Entry 6REK (X-ray diffraction, 1.10 A resolution); this record covers chain A.

Chain A:
Name: Pizza6-SH
From: synthetic construct
Sequence (256 residues; numbered -3 to 252; the number before each row is that of its first residue; numbers below 1 keep their minus sign (Gly-3 is residue -3)):
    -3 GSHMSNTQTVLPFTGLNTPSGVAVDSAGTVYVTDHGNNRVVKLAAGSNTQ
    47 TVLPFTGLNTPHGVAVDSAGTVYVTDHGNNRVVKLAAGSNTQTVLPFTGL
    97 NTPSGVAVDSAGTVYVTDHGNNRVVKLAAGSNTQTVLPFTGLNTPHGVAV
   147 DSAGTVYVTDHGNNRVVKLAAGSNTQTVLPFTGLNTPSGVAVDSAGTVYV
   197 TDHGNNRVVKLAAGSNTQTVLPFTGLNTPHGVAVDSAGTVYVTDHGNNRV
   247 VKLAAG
Unresolved in the structure: -3 to 0, 252
Ion coordination: Cu ion site 1: His31, His58, His73; Cu ion site 2: His115, His142, His157; Cu ion site 3: His199, Thr224, His226, His241
From the paper describing this entry:
  - catalytic residues: His31 (proposed by the authors, not directly observed)
  - contacts within the chain: Thr14-His31
  - contacts within the chain: His31-His58 (proposed by the authors, not directly observed)
  - catalytic residues: Thr14

Overview:
His31, His58 and His73 coordinate Cu ion site 1. The Cu ion site 2 is built by His115, His142 and His157. From
the paper: catalytic residues His31 and Thr14; contacts within the chain involving Thr14, His31 and His58.
Chain A is Pizza6-SH (synthetic construct); the structure, Crystal structure of Pizza6-SH with Cu2+, was
determined by X-ray diffraction (same publication as 6REG, 6REH, 6REJ and 6REN).
